PDB entry 1JDD | X-ray diffraction, 1.90 A resolution | chain A

[Chain A]
Molecule: 1,4-alpha maltotetrahydrolase
Organism: Pseudomonas stutzeri
Notes: EC 3.2.1.60
UniProtKB: P13507 (AMT4_PSEST); residues 1-429 here correspond to UniProt positions 22-450 (UniProt number = residue number + 21)
Chain sequence (429 residues; numbered 1 to 429; the number before each row is that of its first residue):
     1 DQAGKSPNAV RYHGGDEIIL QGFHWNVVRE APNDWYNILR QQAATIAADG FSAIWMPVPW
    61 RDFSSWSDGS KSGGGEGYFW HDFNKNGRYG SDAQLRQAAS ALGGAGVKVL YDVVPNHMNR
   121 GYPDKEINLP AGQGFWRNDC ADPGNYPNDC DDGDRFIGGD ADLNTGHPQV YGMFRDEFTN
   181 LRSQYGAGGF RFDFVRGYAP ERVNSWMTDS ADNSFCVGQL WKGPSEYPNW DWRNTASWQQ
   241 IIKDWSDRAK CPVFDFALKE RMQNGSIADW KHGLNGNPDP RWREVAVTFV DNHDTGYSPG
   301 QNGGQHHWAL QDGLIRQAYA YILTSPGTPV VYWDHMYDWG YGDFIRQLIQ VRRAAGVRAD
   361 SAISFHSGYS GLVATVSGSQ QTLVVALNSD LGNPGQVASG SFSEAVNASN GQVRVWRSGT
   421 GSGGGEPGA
Not modelled in the structure: 419-429
Sequence notes: engineered mutation Gln-219 (Glu240 in P13507); conflict Asp-334 (Ser355 in P13507)
Cystine bridges: Cys-140/Cys-150, Cys-216/Cys-251
Bound ions: Ca2+ site 1: Asp-1, Gln-2, His-13, Asp-16, Glu-17; Ca2+ site 2: Asn-116, Asp-151, Asp-154, Asp-162, Gly-197
Curated features (UniProtKB/Swiss-Prot):
  - active site: Asp-193 (Nucleophile)
  - binding site (Ca(2+)): Asp-1, Gln-2, His-13, Asp-16, Glu-17, Asn-116, Asp-151, Asp-154, Asp-162, Gly-197
  - binding site (substrate): Tyr-78, Phe-79, His-117, Phe-156 to Asp-160, Arg-191, Arg-196, Gly-197, His-293, Gln-305
  - site: Asp-294 (Transition state stabilizer)

[Summary]
Asp-1, Gln-2, His-13, Asp-16 and Glu-17 form the Ca2+ site 1. Asn-116, Asp-151, Asp-154, Asp-162 and Gly-197
form the Ca2+ site 2. Curated annotation (UniProt) lists active-site residue Asp-193, 10 Ca2+-binding residues
and 13 substrate-binding residues.
Chain A is 1,4-alpha maltotetrahydrolase (Pseudomonas stutzeri); the structure, Mutant (E219Q)
maltotetraose-forming exo-amylase cocrystallized with maltotetraose (CRYSTAL type 2), was determined by X-ray
diffraction, deposited together with 1JDA and 1JDC.
